Entry 6E93 (X-ray diffraction, 1.75 A resolution); this record covers chains A and D of the 3 polymer chains in the assembly.

# Chain A
Molecule: Zinc finger and BTB domain-containing protein 38
From: Homo sapiens
UniProt: Q8NAP3 (ZBT38_HUMAN); residue numbers follow UniProt; this construct covers 1006-1124
Sequence (119 residues; numbered 1006 to 1124; the number before each row is that of its first residue):
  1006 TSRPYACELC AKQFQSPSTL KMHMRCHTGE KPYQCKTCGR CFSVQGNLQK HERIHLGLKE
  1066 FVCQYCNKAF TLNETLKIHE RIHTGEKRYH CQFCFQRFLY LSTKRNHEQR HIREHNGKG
Disordered / not traced: 1006-1008, 1121-1124
Ion coordination: Zn2+ site 1: Cys1012, Cys1015, His1028, His1032; Zn2+ site 2: Cys1040, Cys1043, His1056, His1060; Zn2+ site 3: Cys1068, Cys1071, His1084, His1088; Zn2+ site 4: Cys1096, Cys1099, His1112, His1116
Swiss-Prot annotation at these positions:
  - zinc finger: Tyr1010 to His1032 (C2H2-type 6), Tyr1038 to His1060 (C2H2-type 7), Phe1066 to His1088 (C2H2-type 8), Tyr1094 to His1116 (C2H2-type 9)
  - cross-link (Glycyl lysine isopeptide (Lys-Gly)): Lys1017 (interchain with G-Cter in SUMO2), Lys1026 (interchain with G-Cter in SUMO2), Lys1109 (interchain with G-Cter in SUMO2)
From the paper describing this entry:
  - binding site for the 18-nt DNA strand: Met1027, Val1049, Asn1052, Lys1055, Leu1077, Glu1079, Ile1083, Tyr1105, Ser1107
  - binding site for the 18-nt DNA strand (chain D): Lys1055, Glu1079
  - contacts within the chain: Lys1055-Glu1079 (hydrogen bond)
  - mutagenesis - L1077A (4-fold): decreased binding to DNA
  - mutagenesis - K1055R: unchanged binding to mCZ38BS

# Chain D
Molecule: 18-nt DNA strand
Sequence (18 nucleotides; each row starts with the number of its first residue):
     1 GCACTCATCG GCGCAGAC
Modified / non-standard residues: 5CM (5-methyl-2'-deoxy-cytidine-5'-monophosphate) at position 9; 5CM (5-methyl-2'-deoxy-cytidine-5'-monophosphate) at position 12

# Interface between chain A and chain D
Contacting residue pairs (17; chain A residue first):
  Tyr1010(A) - DC2(D)  hydrogen bond to the phosphate
  Gln1020(A) - DC2(D)  phosphate contact
  Ser1021(A) - DA3(D)  phosphate contact
  Pro1022(A) - DC2(D)  phosphate contact
  Pro1022(A) - DA3(D)  phosphate contact
  Ser1023(A) - DA3(D)  hydrogen bond to the phosphate
  Gln1054(A) - DC6(D)  phosphate contact
  Lys1055(A) - DT8(D)  hydrogen bond to the base
  Lys1055(A) - 5CM_9(D)  base contact
  Asn1078(A) - DA7(D)  hydrogen bond to the phosphate
  Glu1079(A) - DT8(D)  base contact
  Glu1079(A) - 5CM_9(D)  hydrogen bond to the base
  Lys1082(A) - DT8(D)  salt bridge to the phosphate
  Arg1093(A) - 5CM_9(D)  salt bridge to the phosphate
  Tyr1094(A) - DG10(D)  hydrogen bond to the phosphate
  Leu1106(A) - DG11(D)  phosphate contact
  Arg1110(A) - DG11(D)  salt bridge to the phosphate
Other interface residues (no listed pair), chain A (16 interface residues in all): Gln1050, Gly1051
Other interface residues (no listed pair), chain D (9 interface residues in all): DT5

# Summary
16 residues of chain A face 9 of chain D across their interface, with 6 hydrogen bonds and 3 salt bridges.
Polar contacts include Lys1055(A)-DT8(D), Glu1079(A)-5CM_9(D) and Tyr1010(A)-DC2(D). The paper reports a
binding site for the 18-nt DNA strand at Met1027(A), Val1049(A) and Asn1052(A) among others; L1077A of chain A
reduces binding to DNA.
Chain A is Zinc finger and BTB domain-containing protein 38 (Homo sapiens) and chain D is an 18-nt DNA strand;
the structure, Crystal Structure of ZBTB38 C-terminal Zinc Fingers 6-9 in complex with methylated DNA, was
determined by X-ray diffraction (same publication as 6E94).
